Entry 8JJC (X-ray diffraction, 2.76 A resolution); this record covers chains B and F of the 6 polymer chains in the assembly.

== Chain B ==
Protein: Tubulin beta chain
Source organism: Sus scrofa
Reference sequence: P02554 (TBB_PIG); the author numbering skips numbers that UniProt does not, so the offset changes along the chain: 1-358 = UniProt 1-358; 367-439 = UniProt 359-431
Sequence (431 residues; numbered 1 to 439; 8 numbers in that range are skipped by the numbering (no residue carries them; nothing is unmodelled there); the number before each row is that of its first residue):
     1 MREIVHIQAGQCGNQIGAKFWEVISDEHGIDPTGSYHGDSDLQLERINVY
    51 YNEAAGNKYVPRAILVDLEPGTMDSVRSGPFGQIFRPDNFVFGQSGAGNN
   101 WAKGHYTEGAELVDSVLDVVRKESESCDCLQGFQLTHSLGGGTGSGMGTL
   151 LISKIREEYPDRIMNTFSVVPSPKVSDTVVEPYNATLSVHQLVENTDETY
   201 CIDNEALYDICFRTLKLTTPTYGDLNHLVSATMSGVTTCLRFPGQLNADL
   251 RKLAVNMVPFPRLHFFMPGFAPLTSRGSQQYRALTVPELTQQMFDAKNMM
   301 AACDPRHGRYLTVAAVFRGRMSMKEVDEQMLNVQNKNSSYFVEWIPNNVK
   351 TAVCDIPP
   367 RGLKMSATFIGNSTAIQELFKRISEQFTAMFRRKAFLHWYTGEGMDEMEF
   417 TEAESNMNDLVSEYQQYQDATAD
Not modelled in the structure: 1, 276-279, 439
Bound ions: Mg2+: Gln-11 (together with GDP); Ca2+: Glu-111 (shared with 1 residue of chain C)
Ligand contacts:
  - GDP (guanosine-5'-diphosphate): Gly-10, Gln-11, Cys-12, Gln-15, Asn-99, Ser-138, Gly-140, Gly-141, Gly-142, Thr-143, Gly-144, Val-169, Pro-171, Val-175, Ser-176, Asp-177, Glu-181, Asn-204, Tyr-222, Leu-225, Asn-226
  - UPO (4-(6,7-dimethoxy-3,4-dihydro-1H-isoquinolin-2-yl)-6-(3-methoxyphenyl)pyrimidin-2-amine): Ile-4, Tyr-50, Gln-134, Asn-165, Phe-167, Glu-198, Tyr-200, Val-236, Thr-237, Cys-239, Leu-240, Leu-246, Asn-247, Ala-248, Leu-250, Leu-253, Ala-254, Asn-256, Met-257, Phe-266, Ala-314, Val-316, Lys-350, Ala-352, Ile-376
Swiss-Prot annotation at these positions:
  - motif: Met-1 to Ile-4 (MREI motif)
  - binding site (GTP): Gln-11, Glu-69, Ser-138, Gly-142, Thr-143, Gly-144, Asn-204, Asn-226
  - binding site (Mg(2+)): Glu-69
  - modified residue: Ser-40 (Phosphoserine), Lys-58 (N6-acetyllysine), Ser-172 (Phosphoserine), Thr-285 (Phosphothreonine), Thr-290 (Phosphothreonine), Arg-318 (Omega-N-methylarginine)
  - cross-link (Glycyl lysine isopeptide (Lys-Gly)): Lys-58 (interchain with G-Cter in ubiquitin), Lys-324 (interchain with G-Cter in ubiquitin)

== Chain F ==
Protein: TTL
Source organism: Gallus gallus
Sequence (380 residues; row label = number of the first residue in the row):
     1 MYTFVVRDENSSVYAEVSRLLLATGQWKRLRKDNPRFNLMLGERNRLPFG
    51 RLGHEPGLVQLVNYYRGADKLCRKASLVKLIKTSPELSESCTWFPESYVI
   101 YPTNLKTPVAPAQNGIRHLINNTRTDEREVFLAAYNRRREGREGNVWIAK
   151 SSAGAKGEGILISSEASELLDFIDEQGQVHVIQKYLEKPLLLEPGHRKFD
   201 IRSWVLVDHLYNIYLYREGVLRTSSEPYNSANFQDKTCHLTNHCIQKEYS
   251 KNYGRYEEGNEMFFEEFNQYLMDALNTTLENSILLQIKHIIRSCLMCIEP
   301 AISTKHLHYQSFQLFGFDFMVDEELKVWLIEVNGAPACAQKLYAELCQGI
   351 VDVAISSVFPLADTGQKTSQPTSIFIKLHH
Not modelled in the structure: 103-124, 363-371
Ligand contacts: AMP-PCP (ACP; phosphomethylphosphonic acid adenylate ester): Lys-74, Pro-95, Ile-148, Gly-154, Gln-183, Lys-184, Tyr-185, Leu-186, Lys-198, Asp-200, Arg-202, Arg-222, His-239, Leu-240, Thr-241, Asn-242, Asp-318, Met-320, Ile-330, Glu-331, Asn-333

== Chain B / chain F interface ==
Contacting residue pairs (7):
  Leu-331(B) / Arg-36(F)
  Leu-331(B) / Gly-57(F)
  Asn-335(B) / Lys-28(F)
  Asn-335(B) / Arg-36(F)
  Asn-335(B) / Leu-58(F)
  Ser-339(B) / Lys-28(F)
  Thr-437(B) / Arg-31(F)
Also at the interface, not in a pair above, chain B (8 interface residues in all): Gln-334, Lys-336, Ser-338, Asn-347
Also at the interface, not in a pair above, chain F (8 interface residues in all): Asn-34, Glu-55, Pro-56

== Summary ==
The chain B/chain F interface involves 8 residues from each chain. Bound to chain B: compound UPO and GDP.
Bound to chain F: AMP-PCP. Curated annotation (UniProt) lists 8 GTP-binding residues and Mg2+-binding residue
Glu-69(B) on chain B.
Chain B is Tubulin beta chain (Sus scrofa) and chain F is TTL (Gallus gallus); the structure, Tubulin-Y62, was
determined by X-ray diffraction together with 8JJB from the same study.
